PDB entry 6KEB | X-ray diffraction, 3.20 A resolution | chains A and C of the 4 polymer chains in the assembly

Chain A (and C):
Protein: Ion transport protein
Organism: Arcobacter butzleri
Notes: chain C of this document is another copy of the same molecule, construct and numbering; everything in this record applies to it too
UniProt: A8EVM5 (A8EVM5_ARCB4); residues 1001-1267 here correspond to UniProt positions 1-267 (UniProt number = residue number - 1000)
Sequence (284 residues; each row starts with the number of its first residue):
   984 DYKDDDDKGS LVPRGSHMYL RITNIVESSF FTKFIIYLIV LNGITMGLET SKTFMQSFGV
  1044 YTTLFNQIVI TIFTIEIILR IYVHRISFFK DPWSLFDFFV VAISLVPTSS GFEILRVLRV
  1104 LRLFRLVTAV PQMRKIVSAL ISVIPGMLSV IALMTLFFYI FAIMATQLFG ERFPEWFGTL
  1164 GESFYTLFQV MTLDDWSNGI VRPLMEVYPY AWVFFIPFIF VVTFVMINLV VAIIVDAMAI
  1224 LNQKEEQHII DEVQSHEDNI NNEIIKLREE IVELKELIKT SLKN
Unresolved in the structure: 984-1000, 1220-1267
Construct notes: expression tag (984-1000); conflict Asp-1177 (Glu177 in A8EVM5), Asp-1178 (Ser178 in A8EVM5), Asn-1181 (Met181 in A8EVM5)
Small-molecule neighbours:
  - 1,2-dimyristoyl-sn-glycero-3-phosphocholine (PX4), molecule 1: Gly-1030, Thr-1033, Ser-1034, Lys-1035, Thr-1036
  - 1,2-dimyristoyl-sn-glycero-3-phosphocholine (PX4), molecule 2: Met-1137, Thr-1138, Phe-1141, Thr-1162, Gly-1164, Glu-1165, Phe-1167, Tyr-1168, Phe-1171
  - 1,2-dimyristoyl-sn-glycero-3-phosphocholine (PX4), molecule 3: Leu-1151, Phe-1152, Tyr-1191
  - 1,2-dimyristoyl-sn-glycero-3-phosphocholine (PX4), molecule 4: Trp-1195, Ile-1199, Phe-1203
From the paper describing this entry:
  - binding site for the ligand D6C: Met-1174, Thr-1175, Leu-1176, Thr-1206, Met-1209

Interface between chain A and chain C:
Residue-residue contacts (54; chain A residue first):
  Val-1133(A) / Ile-1119(C)  hydrophobic
  Ala-1135(A) / Met-1116(C)  hydrophobic
  Leu-1136(A) / Val-1110(C)  hydrophobic
  Leu-1136(A) / Val-1120(C)  hydrophobic
  Leu-1136(A) / Leu-1123(C)  hydrophobic
  Leu-1139(A) / Leu-1109(C)  hydrophobic
  Leu-1139(A) / Val-1110(C)  hydrophobic
  Phe-1140(A) / Phe-1107(C)  hydrophobic
  Tyr-1142(A) / Gly-1026(C)
  Tyr-1142(A) / Gly-1030(C)  hydrogen bond (side chain-backbone)
  Ile-1143(A) / Val-1103(C)
  Ile-1143(A) / Leu-1106(C)  hydrophobic
  Ile-1143(A) / Phe-1107(C)  hydrophobic
  Ile-1146(A) / Met-1029(C)
  Ile-1146(A) / Gly-1030(C)
  Ile-1146(A) / Thr-1033(C)
  Ile-1146(A) / Val-1103(C)  hydrophobic
  Met-1147(A) / Val-1100(C)  hydrophobic
  Met-1147(A) / Val-1103(C)  hydrophobic
  Thr-1149(A) / Thr-1033(C)
  Gln-1150(A) / Thr-1033(C)
  Gln-1150(A) / Val-1100(C)
  Leu-1151(A) / Ile-1097(C)  hydrophobic
  Leu-1163(A) / Thr-1033(C)
  Asp-1178(A) / Asp-1177(C)  hydrogen bond (backbone-side chain)
  Trp-1179(A) / Tyr-1168(C)
  Trp-1179(A) / Phe-1171(C)  hydrophobic
  Trp-1179(A) / Gln-1172(C)
  Trp-1179(A) / Thr-1175(C)  hydrogen bond
  Trp-1179(A) / Asp-1177(C)  hydrogen bond
  Ser-1180(A) / Tyr-1168(C)  hydrogen bond
  Ser-1180(A) / Gln-1172(C)  hydrogen bond
  Ser-1180(A) / Asp-1177(C)  hydrogen bond (backbone-side chain)
  Asn-1181(A) / Gln-1172(C)  hydrogen bond
  Asn-1181(A) / Asp-1178(C)
  Val-1184(A) / Tyr-1168(C)
  Arg-1185(A) / Trp-1159(C)
  Arg-1185(A) / Tyr-1168(C)
  Arg-1185(A) / Thr-1169(C)
  Arg-1185(A) / Gln-1172(C)  hydrogen bond
  Arg-1185(A) / Ile-1183(C)
  Glu-1189(A) / Glu-1158(C)
  Ile-1199(A) / Tyr-1168(C)  hydrophobic
  Ile-1199(A) / Phe-1171(C)  hydrophobic
  Phe-1203(A) / Phe-1171(C)  hydrophobic
  Phe-1207(A) / Ile-1127(C)  hydrophobic
  Phe-1207(A) / Met-1130(C)  hydrophobic
  Val-1208(A) / Leu-1123(C)  hydrophobic
  Ile-1210(A) / Val-1213(C)  hydrophobic
  Asn-1211(A) / Leu-1123(C)
  Asn-1211(A) / Ile-1216(C)
  Val-1214(A) / Ile-1216(C)
  Val-1214(A) / Ile-1217(C)  hydrophobic
  Ile-1217(A) / Ile-1217(C)  hydrophobic
Also at the interface, not in a pair above, chain A (35 interface residues in all): Phe-1144, Gly-1161, Thr-1162, Leu-1176, Asp-1177, Met-1188, Trp-1195
Also at the interface, not in a pair above, chain C (34 interface residues in all): Lys-1035, Leu-1104, Val-1126, Gly-1182

Summary:
35 residues of chain A and 34 residues of chain C are in contact; the contacts include 9 hydrogen bonds. Among
the polar pairs are Tyr-1142(A)/Gly-1030(C), Asp-1178(A)/Asp-1177(C) and Trp-1179(A)/Thr-1175(C). Chain A
binds 4 copies of 1,2-dimyristoyl-sn-glycero-3-phosphocholine. The paper reports a binding site for the ligand
D6C at Met-1174(A), Thr-1175(A) and Leu-1176(A) among others.
Both chains are Ion transport protein (Arcobacter butzleri). Entry 6KEB (Structure basis for Diltiazem block
of a voltage-gated calcium channel) was determined by X-ray diffraction (same publication as 6KE5).
